Entry 3W99 (X-ray diffraction, 3.00 A resolution); this record covers chains G and J of the 10 polymer chains in the assembly.

# Chain G
Protein: Histone H2A type 1-B/E
Source organism: Homo sapiens
Reference sequence: P04908 (H2A1B_HUMAN); residues 0-129 here correspond to UniProt positions 1-130 (UniProt number = residue number + 1)
Sequence (133 residues; numbered -3 to 129; the number before each row is that of its first residue; numbers below 1 keep their minus sign (Gly-3 is residue -3)):
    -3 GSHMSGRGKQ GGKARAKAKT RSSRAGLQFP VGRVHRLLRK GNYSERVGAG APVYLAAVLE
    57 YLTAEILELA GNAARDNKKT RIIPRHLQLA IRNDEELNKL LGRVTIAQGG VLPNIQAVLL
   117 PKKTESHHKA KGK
Not modelled in the structure: -3 to 16, 119-129
Construct notes: expression tag (-3 to -1)
Swiss-Prot annotation at these positions:
  - modified residue: Ser1 (N-acetylserine), Arg3 (Citrulline), Lys5 (N6-(2-hydroxyisobutyryl)lysine), Lys9 (N6-(2-hydroxyisobutyryl)lysine), Lys13 (N6-(beta-hydroxybutyryl)lysine), Lys36 (N6-(2-hydroxyisobutyryl)lysine), Lys74 (N6-(2-hydroxyisobutyryl)lysine), Lys75 (N6-(2-hydroxyisobutyryl)lysine), Lys95 (N6-(2-hydroxyisobutyryl)lysine), Gln104 (N5-methylglutamine), Lys118 (N6-(2-hydroxyisobutyryl)lysine), Lys119 (N6-crotonyllysine), Thr120 (Phosphothreonine), Lys125 (N6-crotonyllysine)
  - cross-link (Glycyl lysine isopeptide (Lys-Gly)): Lys13 (interchain with G-Cter in ubiquitin), Lys15 (interchain with G-Cter in ubiquitin), Lys119 (interchain with G-Cter in ubiquitin)

# Chain J
Molecule: 146-nt DNA strand
Sequence (146 nucleotides; row label = number of the first residue in the row):
   147 ATCAATATCC ACCTGCAGAT TCTACCAAAA GTGTATTTGG AAACTGCTCC ATCAAAAGGC
   207 ATGTTCAGCT GAATTCAGCT GAACATGCCT TTTGATGGAG CAGTTTCCAA ATACACTTTT
   267 GGTAGAATCT GCAGGTGGAT ATTGAT
Not modelled in the structure: 147

# Chain G / chain J interface
Residue-residue contacts (7):
  Arg17(G) - DG177(J)  salt bridge to the phosphate
  Arg20(G) - DT178(J)  salt bridge to the phosphate
  Arg29(G) - DA176(J)  phosphate contact
  Arg32(G) - DA176(J)  salt bridge to the phosphate
  Arg42(G) - DG185(J)  hydrogen bond to the sugar
  Lys74(G) - DA157(J)  sugar contact
  Arg77(G) - DT166(J)  sugar contact
Other interface residues (no listed pair), chain G (8 interface residues in all): Gly28
Other interface residues (no listed pair), chain J (8 interface residues in all): DA175, DT184

# Summary
Chain G and chain J each contribute 8 residues to their interface, with 1 hydrogen bond and 3 salt bridges.
Polar contacts include Arg42(G)-DG185(J), Arg17(G)-DG177(J) and Arg20(G)-DT178(J).
Here chain G is Histone H2A type 1-B/E (Homo sapiens) and chain J is a 146-nt DNA strand. Entry 3W99 (Crystal
Structure of Human Nucleosome Core Particle lacking H4 N-terminal region) was determined by X-ray diffraction
together with 3W97 and 3W98 from the same study.
